PDB entry 1C17 | solution NMR | chains K and M of the 13 polymer chains in the assembly

== Chain K ==
Protein: ATP synthase subunit C
Source organism: Escherichia coli
UniProtKB: P68699 (ATPL_ECOLI); numbering as in UniProt (aligned over 1-79)
Chain sequence (79 residues; each row starts with the number of its first residue):
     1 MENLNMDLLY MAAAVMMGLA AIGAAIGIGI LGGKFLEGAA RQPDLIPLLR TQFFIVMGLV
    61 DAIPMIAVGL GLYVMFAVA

== Chain M ==
Protein: ATP synthase subunit A
Source organism: Escherichia coli
Notes: fragment: consensus helices of subunit a
UniProtKB: P0AB98 (ATP6_ECOLI); residue numbers follow UniProt; this construct covers 95-271
Chain sequence (177 residues; each row starts with the number of its first residue):
    95 HGKSKLIAPL ALTIFVWVFL MNLMDLLPID LLPYIAEHVL GLPALRVVPS ADVNVTLSMA
   155 LGVFILILFY SIKMKGIGGF TKELTLQPFN HWAFIPVNLI LEGVSLLSKP VSLGLRLFGN
   215 MYAGELIFIL IAGLLPWWSQ WILNVPWAIF HILIITLQAF IFMVLTIVYL SMASEEH
Unresolved in the structure: 170-198, 266-271

== How chain K and chain M interact ==
Pairs across the interface (4; chain K residue first):
  Asp-61(K) / Arg-210(M)
  Met-75(K) / Ile-225(M)
  Val-78(K) / Leu-229(M)
  Ala-79(K) / Leu-229(M)
Other interface residues (no listed pair), chain K (6 interface residues in all): Leu-49, Pro-64
Other interface residues (no listed pair), chain M (4 interface residues in all): Tyr-263

== Summary ==
The interface between chain K and chain M involves 6 residues on one side and 4 on the other.
Here chain K is ATP synthase subunit C and chain M is ATP synthase subunit A, both from Escherichia coli.
Entry 1C17 (A1C12 subcomplex of F1FO ATP synthase) was determined by solution NMR.
